PDB entry 8QXT | electron microscopy, 2.90 A resolution | chains Q and R of the 21 polymer chains in the assembly

Chain Q (and R):
Protein: Co-chaperonin GroES
From: Escherichia coli BL21(DE3)
Notes: chain R of this document is another copy of the same molecule, construct and numbering; everything in this record applies to it too
UniProtKB: P0A6F9 (CH10_ECOLI); residues 1-97 here = UniProt positions 1-97
Amino-acid sequence (97 residues; each row starts with the number of its first residue):
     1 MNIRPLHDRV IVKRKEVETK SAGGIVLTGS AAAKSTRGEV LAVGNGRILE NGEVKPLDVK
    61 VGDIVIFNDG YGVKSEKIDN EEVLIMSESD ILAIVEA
Unresolved in the structure: 1, 97
Swiss-Prot annotation at these positions:
  - modified residue: Lys-34 (N6-succinyllysine)

Chain Q / chain R interface:
Pairs across the interface (29):
  Thr-36(Q) with Glu-76(R), hydrogen bond
  Arg-37(Q) with Glu-76(R), salt bridge; Lys-77(R), hydrogen bond (side chain-backbone); Ile-78(R)
  Leu-49(Q) with Glu-50(R); Asn-51(R); Gly-52(R)
  Asn-51(Q) with Asn-51(R)
  Glu-53(Q) with Asn-51(R)
  Lys-55(Q) with Ile-48(R); Gly-52(R), hydrogen bond (side chain-backbone)
  Asp-58(Q) with Asn-45(R)
  Val-59(Q) with Leu-6(R), hydrophobic
  Asn-68(Q) with Lys-74(R)
  Glu-88(Q) with Leu-6(R); His-7(R), salt bridge
  Ser-89(Q) with Arg-9(R), hydrogen bond (backbone-side chain)
  Ile-91(Q) with Leu-6(R), hydrophobic; Arg-9(R)
  Leu-92(Q) with Pro-5(R); Leu-6(R), hydrogen bond (backbone-backbone); Arg-9(R); Ile-85(R), hydrophobic
  Ala-93(Q) with Ile-3(R), hydrophobic; Arg-4(R); Pro-5(R), hydrophobic
  Ile-94(Q) with Arg-4(R), hydrogen bond (backbone-backbone)
  Glu-96(Q) with Asn-2(R), hydrogen bond (backbone-backbone); Arg-4(R)
Other interface residues (no listed pair), chain Q (20 interface residues in all): Ala-22, Arg-47, Ile-66, Val-95
Other interface residues (no listed pair), chain R (18 interface residues in all): Asn-80

Overview:
20 residues of chain Q and 18 residues of chain R are in contact, with 7 hydrogen bonds and 2 salt bridges.
Polar pairs include Arg-37(Q)/Glu-76(R), Glu-88(Q)/His-7(R) and Thr-36(Q)/Glu-76(R).
Both chains are Co-chaperonin GroES (Escherichia coli BL21(DE3)). Entry 8QXT (CryoEM structure of a
GroEL14-GroES7 complex in presence of ADP-BeFx with narrow GroEL7 trans ring conformation) was determined by
electron microscopy together with 8P4M, 8P4N, 8P4O, 8P4R, 8QXS, 8QXU and 8QXV from the same study.
